Entry 2RAO (X-ray diffraction, 2.00 A resolution); this record covers chains B and D of the 4 polymer chains in the assembly.

# Chain B (and D)
Name: Hemoglobin subunit beta-1/2
From: Oryctolagus cuniculus
Notes: chain D of this document is another copy of the same molecule, construct and numbering; everything in this record applies to it too
Reference sequence: P02057 (HBB_RABIT); residues 1-146 here correspond to UniProt positions 2-147 (UniProt number = residue number + 1)
Sequence (146 residues; each row starts with the number of its first residue):
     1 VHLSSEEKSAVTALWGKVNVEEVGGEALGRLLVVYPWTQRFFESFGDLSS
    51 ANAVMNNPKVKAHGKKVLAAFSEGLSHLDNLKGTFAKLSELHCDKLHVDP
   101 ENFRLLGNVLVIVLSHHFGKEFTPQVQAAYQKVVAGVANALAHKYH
Bound ions: heme Fe: H92 (together with oxygen molecule)
Ligand contacts:
  - heme (HEM): L31, T38, F41, F42, F45, H63, K66, V67, A70, F71, F85, L88, L91, H92, L96, V98, N102, F103, L106, V137, L141
  - oxygen molecule (OXY): L28, F42, H63, V67, H92, L106
UniProt features mapped onto this chain:
  - binding site (heme b): H63, H92
  - modified residue: V1 (N-acetylvaline), T12 (Phosphothreonine), S44 (Phosphoserine), K59 (N6-acetyllysine), K82 (N6-acetyllysine), C93 (S-nitrosocysteine), K144 (N6-acetyllysine)

# Chain B / chain D interface
Residue-residue contacts - 4 pairs, chain B then chain D:
  Y145(B) with N139(D)
  H146(B) with K82(D); N139(D); H146(D)
Also at the interface, not in a pair above, chain B (4 interface residues in all): K82, N139
Also at the interface, not in a pair above, chain D (4 interface residues in all): Y145

# Summary
Chain B and chain D each contribute 4 residues to their interface. Chain B binds heme and oxygen molecule.
From UniProt: heme b-binding residues H63(B) and H92(B) on chain B.
Chain B and chain D are both Hemoglobin subunit beta-1/2 (Oryctolagus cuniculus); the structure, X ray crystal
structure of rabbit hemoglobin (oxy form) at 2.0 angstrom resolution, was determined by X-ray diffraction.
